5LQZ - chains V and X of the 30 polymer chains in the assembly; structure by electron microscopy, 7.00 A resolution (low resolution: residue-level contacts below are approximate; hydrogen-bond / salt-bridge calls are withheld).

Chain V:
Protein: ATP synthase subunit b
From: Ogataea angusta
Chain sequence (204 residues; each row starts with the number of its first residue):
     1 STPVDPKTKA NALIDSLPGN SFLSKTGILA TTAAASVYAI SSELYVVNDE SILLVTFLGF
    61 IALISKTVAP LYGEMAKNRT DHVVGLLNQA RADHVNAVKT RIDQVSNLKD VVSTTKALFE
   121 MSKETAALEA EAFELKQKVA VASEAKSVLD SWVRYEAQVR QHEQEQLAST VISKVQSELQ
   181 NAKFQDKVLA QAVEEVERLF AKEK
Disordered / not traced: 1-48, 203-204

Chain X:
Protein: ATP synthase subunit h
From: Ogataea angusta
Chain sequence (21 residues; numbered 1001 to 1021; the number before each row is that of its first residue; X marks 21 residues of unknown identity (built as UNK)):
  1001 XXXXXXXXXX XXXXXXXXXX X

Interface between chain V and chain X:
Chain V side of the interface, 7 residues: L167, V171, V175, D186, L189, A190, V193

Summary:
No residue of chain V is in contact with chain X.
Chain V is ATP synthase subunit b and chain X is ATP synthase subunit h, both from Ogataea angusta; the
structure, Structure of F-ATPase from Pichia angusta, state1, was determined by electron microscopy, deposited
together with 5LQX and 5LQY.
